Entry 3VJL (X-ray diffraction, 2.39 A resolution); this record covers chains A and B.

Chain A (and B):
Molecule: Dipeptidyl peptidase 4
Source organism: Homo sapiens
Notes: EC 3.4.14.5; chain B of this document is another copy of the same molecule, construct and numbering; everything in this record applies to it too
UniProt: P27487 (DPP4_HUMAN); numbering as in UniProt (aligned over 33-766)
Amino-acid sequence (740 residues; numbered 33 to 772; the number before each row is that of its first residue):
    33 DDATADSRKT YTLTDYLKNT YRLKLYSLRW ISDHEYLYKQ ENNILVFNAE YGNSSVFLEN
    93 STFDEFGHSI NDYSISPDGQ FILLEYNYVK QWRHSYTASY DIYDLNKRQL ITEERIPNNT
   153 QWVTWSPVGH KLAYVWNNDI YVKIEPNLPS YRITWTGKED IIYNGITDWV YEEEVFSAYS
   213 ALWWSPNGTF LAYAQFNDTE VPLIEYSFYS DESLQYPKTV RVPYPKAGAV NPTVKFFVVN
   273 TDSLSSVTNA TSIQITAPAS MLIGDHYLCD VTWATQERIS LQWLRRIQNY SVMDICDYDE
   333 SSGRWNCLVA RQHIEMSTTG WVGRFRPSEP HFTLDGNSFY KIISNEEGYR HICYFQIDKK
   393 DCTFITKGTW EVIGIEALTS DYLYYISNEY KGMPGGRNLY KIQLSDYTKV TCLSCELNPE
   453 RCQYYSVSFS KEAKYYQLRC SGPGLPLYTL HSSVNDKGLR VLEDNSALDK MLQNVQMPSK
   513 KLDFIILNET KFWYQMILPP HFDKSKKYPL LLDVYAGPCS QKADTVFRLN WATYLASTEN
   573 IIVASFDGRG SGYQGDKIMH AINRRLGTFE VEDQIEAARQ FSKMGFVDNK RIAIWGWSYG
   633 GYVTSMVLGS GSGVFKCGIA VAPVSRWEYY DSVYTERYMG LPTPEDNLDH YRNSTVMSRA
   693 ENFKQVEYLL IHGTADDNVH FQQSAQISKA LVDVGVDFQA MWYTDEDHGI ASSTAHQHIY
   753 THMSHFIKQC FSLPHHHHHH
Disordered / not traced: 33-37, 767-772
Disulfides: Cys328-Cys339, Cys385-Cys394, Cys444-Cys447, Cys454-Cys472, Cys649-Cys762
Glycans and other covalent adducts: N-acetylglucosamine (NAG) linked to Asn85, Asn219, Asn229, Asn281, Asn321
Construct notes: expression tag (767-772)
Small-molecule neighbours: W94 ([(2S,4S)-4-{4-[1-phenyl-3-(trifluoromethyl)-1H-pyrazol-5-yl]piperidin-1-yl}pyrrolidin-2-yl](1,3-thiazolidin-3-yl)methanone): Arg125, Glu205, Glu206, Ser209, Phe357, Arg358, Ser630, Tyr631, Val656, Trp659, Tyr662, Tyr666, Asn710, Val711, His740
Swiss-Prot annotation at these positions:
  - active site (Charge relay system): Ser630, Asp708, His740
  - glycosylation (N-linked (GlcNAc...) asparagine): Asn85, Asn92, Asn150, Asn219, Asn229, Asn281, Asn321, Asn520, Asn685
  - mutagenesis: Asn85 (N85A: Does not inhibit dipeptidyl peptidase activity, interaction with ADA and homodimer formation), Asn92 (N92A: Does not inhibit dipeptidyl peptidase activity, interaction with ADA and homodimer formation), Asn150 (N150A: Does not inhibit dipeptidyl peptidase activity, interaction with ADA and homodimer formation), Glu205 (E205K: Inhibits dipeptidyl peptidase activity), Glu206 (E206L: Inhibits dipeptidyl peptidase activity), Asn219 (N219A: Does not inhibit dipeptidyl peptidase activity, interaction with ADA and homodimer formation), Asn229 (N229A: Does not inhibit dipeptidyl peptidase activity, interaction with ADA and homodimer formation), Asn281 (N281A: Does not inhibit dipeptidyl peptidase activity, interaction with ADA and homodimer formation), Asn321 (N321A: Does not inhibit dipeptidyl peptidase activity, interaction with ADA and homodimer formation), Asn520 (N520A: Does not inhibit dipeptidyl peptidase activity, interaction with ADA and homodimer formation), Asn685 (N685A: Does not inhibit dipeptidyl peptidase activity, interaction with ADA and homodimer formation), His750 (H750A: Inhibits weakly homodimerization and dipeptidyl peptidase activity ...)

Chain A / chain B interface:
Residue-residue contacts (111; chain A residue first):
  Pro234(A) - Tyr248(B)
  Leu235(A) - Tyr248(B)
  Ile236(A) - Pro249(B)
  Glu237(A) - Ser239(B)
  Glu237(A) - Thr251(B)  hydrogen bond
  Glu237(A) - Arg253(B)  salt bridge
  Tyr238(A) - Ser239(B)
  Ser239(A) - Glu237(B)
  Ser239(A) - Tyr238(B)
  Tyr241(A) - Phe713(B)
  Tyr241(A) - Gln714(B)
  Tyr241(A) - Ala717(B)  hydrophobic
  Tyr241(A) - Gln718(B)  hydrogen bond (backbone-side chain)
  Ser242(A) - Gln718(B)  hydrogen bond (backbone-side chain)
  Ser242(A) - Lys721(B)  hydrogen bond (backbone-side chain)
  Asp243(A) - Gln718(B)  hydrogen bond (backbone-side chain)
  Glu244(A) - Arg658(B)  salt bridge
  Glu244(A) - Tyr661(B)  hydrogen bond (backbone-side chain)
  Glu244(A) - Thr687(B)
  Glu244(A) - Met689(B)
  Glu244(A) - Gln718(B)
  Ser245(A) - Arg658(B)
  Leu246(A) - Tyr661(B)
  Leu246(A) - Gln714(B)  hydrogen bond (backbone-side chain)
  Gln247(A) - Lys258(B)
  Gln247(A) - Ala259(B)  hydrogen bond (side chain-backbone)
  Gln247(A) - Glu660(B)  hydrogen bond (side chain-backbone)
  Gln247(A) - Tyr661(B)
  Gln247(A) - Gln714(B)  hydrogen bond (backbone-side chain)
  Tyr248(A) - Pro234(B)
  Tyr248(A) - Leu235(B)
  Tyr248(A) - Tyr256(B)  hydrogen bond (side chain-backbone)
  Tyr248(A) - Pro257(B)
  Tyr248(A) - Lys258(B)  hydrogen bond (side chain-backbone)
  Tyr248(A) - Ala261(B)
  Pro249(A) - Ile236(B)
  Pro249(A) - Gln714(B)
  Thr251(A) - Glu237(B)  hydrogen bond
  Arg253(A) - Glu237(B)  salt bridge
  Arg253(A) - Arg253(B)
  Tyr256(A) - Tyr248(B)  hydrogen bond (backbone-side chain)
  Pro257(A) - Tyr248(B)
  Lys258(A) - Gln247(B)
  Lys258(A) - Tyr248(B)  hydrogen bond (backbone-side chain)
  Ala259(A) - Gln247(B)  hydrogen bond (backbone-side chain)
  Ala261(A) - Tyr248(B)
  Arg658(A) - Glu244(B)  salt bridge
  Arg658(A) - Ser245(B)
  Glu660(A) - Gln247(B)  hydrogen bond (backbone-side chain)
  Tyr661(A) - Glu244(B)  hydrogen bond (side chain-backbone)
  Tyr661(A) - Leu246(B)
  Tyr661(A) - Gln247(B)
  Thr687(A) - Glu244(B)
  Met689(A) - Glu244(B)
  Leu702(A) - Trp734(B)  hydrophobic
  Phe713(A) - Tyr241(B)
  Phe713(A) - Trp734(B)
  Gln714(A) - Tyr241(B)
  Gln714(A) - Leu246(B)
  Gln714(A) - Gln247(B)  hydrogen bond (side chain-backbone)
  Gln714(A) - Pro249(B)
  Ser716(A) - Trp734(B)
  Ala717(A) - Tyr241(B)  hydrophobic
  Ala717(A) - Thr736(B)  hydrogen bond (backbone-side chain)
  Gln718(A) - Tyr241(B)  hydrogen bond (side chain-backbone)
  Gln718(A) - Ser242(B)  hydrogen bond (side chain-backbone)
  Gln718(A) - Asp243(B)
  Gln718(A) - Glu244(B)
  Ser720(A) - Trp734(B)  hydrogen bond
  Ser720(A) - Thr736(B)  hydrogen bond
  Lys721(A) - Ser242(B)  hydrogen bond (side chain-backbone)
  Lys721(A) - Thr736(B)
  Lys721(A) - Asp737(B)
  Val724(A) - Tyr735(B)  hydrophobic
  Val724(A) - Thr746(B)
  Val724(A) - Ala747(B)  hydrophobic
  Val724(A) - His750(B)
  Asp725(A) - Thr746(B)  hydrogen bond
  Val728(A) - His750(B)  hydrogen bond (backbone-side chain)
  Asp729(A) - His750(B)
  Asp729(A) - His754(B)  salt bridge
  Asp729(A) - His757(B)  salt bridge
  Phe730(A) - Met733(B)
  Phe730(A) - His750(B)
  Phe730(A) - His754(B)
  Ala732(A) - Ala732(B)
  Ala732(A) - Met733(B)  hydrophobic
  Ala732(A) - Trp734(B)  hydrophobic
  Met733(A) - Phe730(B)
  Met733(A) - Ala732(B)  hydrophobic
  Met733(A) - Trp734(B)
  Trp734(A) - Phe713(B)
  Trp734(A) - Ser716(B)
  Trp734(A) - Ser720(B)  hydrogen bond
  Trp734(A) - Ala732(B)  hydrophobic
  Trp734(A) - Met733(B)
  Trp734(A) - Trp734(B)
  Tyr735(A) - Val724(B)  hydrophobic
  Thr736(A) - Ala717(B)  hydrogen bond (side chain-backbone)
  Thr736(A) - Ser720(B)  hydrogen bond
  Thr736(A) - Lys721(B)
  Thr746(A) - Val724(B)
  Thr746(A) - Asp725(B)  hydrogen bond
  Ala747(A) - Val724(B)  hydrophobic
  His750(A) - Val724(B)
  His750(A) - Val728(B)  hydrogen bond (side chain-backbone)
  His750(A) - Asp729(B)
  His750(A) - Phe730(B)
  His754(A) - Asp729(B)  salt bridge
  His754(A) - Phe730(B)  hydrogen bond (side chain-backbone)
  His757(A) - Asp729(B)  salt bridge
Also at the interface, not in a pair above, chain A (52 interface residues in all): Gln731, Asp737
Also at the interface, not in a pair above, chain B (53 interface residues in all): Leu702, Leu723, Gln731

Overview:
Chain A and chain B form an interface of 52 and 53 residues respectively, with 33 hydrogen bonds and 8 salt
bridges. Among the polar pairs are Glu237(A)-Arg253(B), Glu244(A)-Arg658(B) and Asp729(A)-His754(B). Bound to
chain A: compound W94.
Chain A and chain B are both Dipeptidyl peptidase 4 (Homo sapiens); the structure, Crystal structure of human
depiptidyl peptidase IV (DPP-4) in complex with a prolylthiazolidine inhibitor #2, was determined by X-ray
diffraction together with 3VJK from the same study.
